PDB entry 3LW5 | X-ray diffraction, 3.30 A resolution | chains A and D of the 18 polymer chains in the assembly

Chain A:
Molecule: Photosystem I P700 chlorophyll a apoprotein A1
Source organism: Pisum sativum
UniProt: P05310 (PSAA_PEA); residue numbers follow UniProt; this construct covers 21-758
Chain sequence (738 residues; each row starts with the number of its first residue):
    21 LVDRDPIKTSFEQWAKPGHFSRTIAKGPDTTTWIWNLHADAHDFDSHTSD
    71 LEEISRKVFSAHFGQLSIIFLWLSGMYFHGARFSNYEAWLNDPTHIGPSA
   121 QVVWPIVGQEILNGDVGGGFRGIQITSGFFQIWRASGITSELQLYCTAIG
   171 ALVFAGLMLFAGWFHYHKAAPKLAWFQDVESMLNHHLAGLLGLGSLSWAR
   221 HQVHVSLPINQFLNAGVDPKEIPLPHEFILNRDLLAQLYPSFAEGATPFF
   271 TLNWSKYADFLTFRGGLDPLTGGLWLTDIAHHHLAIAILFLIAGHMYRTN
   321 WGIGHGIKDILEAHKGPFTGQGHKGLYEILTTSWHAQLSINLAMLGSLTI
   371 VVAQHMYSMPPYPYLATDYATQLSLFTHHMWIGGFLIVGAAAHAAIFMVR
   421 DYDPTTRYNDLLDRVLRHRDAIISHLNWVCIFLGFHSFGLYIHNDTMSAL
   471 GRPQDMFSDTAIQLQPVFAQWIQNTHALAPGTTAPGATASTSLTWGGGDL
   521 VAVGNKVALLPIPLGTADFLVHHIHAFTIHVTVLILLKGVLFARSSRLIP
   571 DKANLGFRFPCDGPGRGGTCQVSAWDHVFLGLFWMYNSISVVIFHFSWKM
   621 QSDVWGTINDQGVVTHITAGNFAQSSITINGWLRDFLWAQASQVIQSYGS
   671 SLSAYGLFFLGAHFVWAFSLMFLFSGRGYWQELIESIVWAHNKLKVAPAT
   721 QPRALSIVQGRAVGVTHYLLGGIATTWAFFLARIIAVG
Not modelled in the structure: 319-326
Bound ions: chlorophyll a Mg site 1 near Tyr317 (its only coordinating residue here); chlorophyll a Mg site 2 near Thr503 (its only coordinating residue here); 4Fe-4S cluster Fe: Cys581, Cys590 (shared with 1 residue of chain B)
Residues lining bound ligands:
  - beta-carotene (BCR), molecule 1: Tyr97, Thr167, Gly170, Ala171, Leu213, Leu216, Ser217
  - beta-carotene (BCR), molecule 2: Leu210, Leu213, Gly214, Ser215, Ser217
  - beta-carotene (BCR), molecule 3: Ala356, Ser359, Ile360, Ala414, Leu432
  - beta-carotene (BCR), molecule 4: Ser359, Ala363, Met364, Ser367, Ile407, Ala410, Ala411, Val553, Leu556, Val560
  - beta-carotene (BCR), molecule 5: Phe678, Gly681, Ala682, Phe684, Val685, Leu740, Ile743, Ala744, Trp747
  - chlorophyll a (CLA), molecule 1: Glu32, His67, Lys77, Ser80, Leu179, Gly182, Trp183, Tyr186, His187
  - chlorophyll a (CLA), molecule 2: Thr51, Ile54, Trp55, Ile704, Ile707, Val708, His711, Val716, Ala717, Pro722, Arg723
  - chlorophyll a (CLA), molecule 3: Trp55, Phe684, Val685, Phe688, Met691, Phe692, Leu725, Gln729, Ala732, Val733, Thr736, His737, Leu740
  - chlorophyll a (CLA), molecule 4: Leu57, His58, Ala61, His67, Lys77, Ala81, Gly84, Gln85, Ile88, His187
  - chlorophyll a (CLA), molecule 5: His58, Ala59, Asp60, Ala61, His62, Asp63, His355, Leu358, Leu362, Phe405, Leu406, Val408, Gly409, Ala412, His413, Ile416, Phe577, Arg578, Trp595, Leu602, Thr736, Leu740
  - chlorophyll a (CLA), molecule 6: His62, Phe64, Lys77, Val78, Ala81, His82, Gln85, Leu86, Ile89, Phe90, Phe174, Trp354, His355, Gln357, Leu358, Asn361, Leu362, Leu365
  - chlorophyll a (CLA), molecule 7: Phe79, Phe83, Leu177, Phe180, Ala181, Phe184, Trp195
  - chlorophyll a (CLA), molecule 8: Phe79, His82, Phe83, Leu86, Phe90, Phe174, Met178, Trp195, Ser201, Met202, His205, His206, Gly209, Leu210
  - chlorophyll a (CLA), molecule 9: Gln85, Ile88, Ile89, Trp92, Leu365, Phe405, Leu406
  - chlorophyll a (CLA), molecule 10: Leu91, Trp92, Leu93, Ser94, Gly95, Met96, Phe98, His99, Phe103, Gln121, Val122, Val123, Trp124
  - chlorophyll a (CLA), molecule 11: Trp92, Met96, His99, Ala120, Gln121, Leu132, Ile143, Gln144, Ile145, Thr146, Ser147, Leu672, Ala674, Tyr675, Phe678, Trp747, Leu751
  - chlorophyll a (CLA), molecule 12: Trp92, Met96, Thr146, Ser147, Phe149, Ser394, Leu395, Thr397, His398, Trp401, Phe405, Phe678, Ile743, Trp747
  - chlorophyll a (CLA), molecule 13: Gln121, Val122, Val123, Trp124, Ile126, Val127, Gly128, Gln129, Leu132, Ala674, Leu677, Phe678
  - chlorophyll a (CLA), molecule 14: Ser147, Gly148, Phe149, Ile152, Leu365, Leu368, Thr369, Val372, Met376, Tyr382, Leu385, Leu395, His398, His399, Ile402
  - chlorophyll a (CLA), molecule 15: Gly157, Ile158, Cys166, Thr167, Ser217, Trp218, Arg220, His221, Pro245
  - chlorophyll a (CLA), molecule 16: Trp195, Ser201, His205
  - chlorophyll a (CLA), molecule 17: Phe196, Gln197, Val199, Met202, Leu203, His206, Leu350, Thr351, Thr352, Trp354, Gln357, Ile360, Asn361, Met364, Leu365
  - chlorophyll a (CLA), molecule 18: Leu203, Leu207, Leu309, Phe310, Ala313, Ile330, Leu331, Ile360, Met364, Met418, Leu432, Val435
  - chlorophyll a (CLA), molecule 19: Leu210, Leu211, Gly214, Ser215, Trp218, Gln222, Ile299, His302, His303, Ile306, Phe310, Leu368, Val371, Val372, Pro381, Tyr382
  - chlorophyll a (CLA), molecule 20: Leu216, Ala219, Arg220, His224, Ile249, Leu250, Asn251, Arg252, Phe262, Leu304
  - chlorophyll a (CLA), molecule 21: Ala278, Asp279, Leu281, Thr282, Phe283, His301, Leu304, Ala305, Ile308, Ile312
  - chlorophyll a (CLA), molecule 22: Phe283, Asp298, His301, His302, Ala305, Ile306, His375, Met379, Thr511
  - chlorophyll a (CLA), molecule 23: Ala313, His315, Met316, Tyr317, Asp329
  - chlorophyll a (CLA), molecule 24: Asp329, Ile330, Glu332, Ala333, His334
  - chlorophyll a (CLA), molecule 25: Ile330, His334, His343, Leu346, Leu431, Leu432, Val435
  - chlorophyll a (CLA), molecule 26: Lys335, Gly336, Pro337, Phe338, Thr339
  - chlorophyll a (CLA), molecule 27: Phe338, Leu431, Arg434, His438, Ile442, His445
  - chlorophyll a (CLA), molecule 28: Met364, Ser367, Leu368, Val371, Gln374, His375, Ser378, Met379, Thr511, Ser512, Thr514, Trp515
  - chlorophyll a (CLA), molecule 29: Ser367, Ile370, Val371, Gln374, Met400, Gly403, Ile407, Ile549, Thr552, Val553, Met605, Ser608, Ile609
  - chlorophyll a (CLA), molecule 30: Gln374, Tyr377, Phe396, Trp491, Ile492, Gln493, Trp515, Ile532, Leu534, His542, His545, Ile549, Val612, His615, Phe616, Lys619
  - chlorophyll a (CLA), molecule 31: Ser444, Asn447, Trp448, Ile451
  - chlorophyll a (CLA), molecule 32: Ser444, His445, Trp448
  - chlorophyll a (CLA), molecule 33: Leu446, Trp448, Val449, Ile549, His550, Val553, Leu557
  - chlorophyll a (CLA), molecule 34: Asn447, Cys450, Ile451, Leu453, Gly454, Phe455, Phe458, Gly459, Ile462, Phe547, Val551, Leu554, Ile555, Leu600, Trp604
  - chlorophyll a (CLA), molecule 35: Trp448, Ile451, Phe452, Phe455, His456
  - chlorophyll a (CLA), molecule 36: Trp448, Phe452, Leu453, Trp491, Asp538, Phe539, His542, His543, Ala546, His550
  - chlorophyll a (CLA), molecule 37: Phe455, His456, Gly459, Ile462, His463, Thr466, Met467, Asp475
  - chlorophyll a (CLA), molecule 38: Phe458, Ile462, Phe547, Phe603, Trp604, Tyr606, Asn607, Ile649, Leu653, Trp686, Tyr738
  - chlorophyll a (CLA), molecule 39: Tyr461, Ile544, Phe547, Thr548, Tyr606, Asn607, Ser610, Val611, Phe614, Ile649, Trp652, Leu657, Gln660, Ala661, Ile665, Phe679, His683, Trp686, Gly742, Ile743, Thr745, Thr746, Phe749
  - chlorophyll a (CLA), molecule 40: Asp465, Thr466, Ala469, Leu470
  - chlorophyll a (CLA), molecule 41: Ile492, Thr495, His496, Ala499, Thr502, Thr511, Trp515
  - chlorophyll a (CLA), molecule 42: Leu653, Leu657, Trp658
  - chlorophyll a (CLA), molecule 43: Leu677, Leu680, Gly681, His683, Phe684, Trp686, Ala687
  - chlorophyll a (CLA), molecule 44: Phe684, Ala687, Phe688, Leu690, Met691, Phe694, Tyr699, Trp700, Leu703
  - chlorophyll a (CLA), molecule 45: Ile707, Ala710, His711, Leu714, Val716
  - chlorophyll a (CLA), molecule 46: Trp709, Ala710, Lys713, Leu714
  - dodecyl-alpha-D-maltoside (LMU), molecule 1: Leu21, His67, Thr68, Glu73, Tyr186
  - dodecyl-alpha-D-maltoside (LMU), molecule 2: Leu520, Ile628, Gln631, Gly632, Val634
  - phylloquinone (PQN): Trp55, Met691, Phe692, Ser695, Gly696, Arg697, Trp700, Ala724, Leu725, Ile727, Gly730
  - 4Fe-4S cluster (SF4): Cys581, Gly583, Pro584, Gly588, Cys590, Ile727
Curated features (UniProtKB/Swiss-Prot):
  - binding site ([4Fe-4S] cluster): Cys581, Cys590
  - binding site (chlorophyll a'): His683
  - binding site (chlorophyll a): Met691, Tyr699
  - binding site (phylloquinone): Trp700

Chain D:
Molecule: Putative uncharacterized protein
Source organism: Pisum sativum
Chain sequence (138 residues; numbered 73 to 210; the number before each row is that of its first residue):
    73 ELDPNTPSPIFGGSTGGLLRKAQVEEFYVITWDSPKEQIFEMPTGGAAIM
   123 REGPNLLKLARKEQCLALGTRLRSKYKIKYQFYRVFPNGEVQYLHPKDGV
   173 YPEKVNAGRQGVGQNFRSIGKNVSPIEVKFTGKQPYDL

How chain A and chain D interact:
Residue-residue contacts (27):
  Thr425(A) with Glu113(D)
  Arg427(A) with Ala119(D)
  Asn429(A) with Ala119(D); Ala120(D)
  Asp433(A) with Gly118(D)
  Leu436(A) with Gly118(D)
  Arg437(A) with Phe83(D), hydrogen bond (side chain-backbone); Gly85(D); Ser86(D), hydrogen bond (backbone-side chain); Thr87(D), hydrogen bond (backbone-backbone); Gly118(D), hydrogen bond (side chain-backbone); Ala119(D)
  His438(A) with Thr87(D)
  Arg439(A) with Thr87(D); Thr116(D)
  Ala441(A) with Thr87(D)
  Arg567(A) with Gly88(D), hydrogen bond (side chain-backbone); Gly89(D); Leu90(D); Thr116(D); Ala132(D); Glu135(D); Gln136(D), hydrogen bond
  Leu568(A) with Glu135(D)
  Pro570(A) with Gln136(D); Ala139(D), hydrophobic
  Asp571(A) with Thr142(D)
Other interface residues (no listed pair), chain A (16 interface residues in all): Tyr428, Asp440, Arg586
Other interface residues (no listed pair), chain D (20 interface residues in all): Ile111, Phe112, Gly117

In short:
Chain A and chain D form an interface of 16 and 20 residues respectively; the contacts include 6 hydrogen
bonds. Polar contacts include Arg437(A)-Phe83(D), Arg437(A)-Ser86(D) and Arg437(A)-Gly118(D). Bound to chain
A: 46 copies of chlorophyll a, phylloquinone, 5 copies of beta-carotene, dodecyl-alpha-D-maltoside and 4Fe-4S
cluster.
Here chain A is Photosystem I P700 chlorophyll a apoprotein A1 and chain D is Putative uncharacterized
protein, both from Pisum sativum. Entry 3LW5 (Improved model of plant photosystem I) was determined by X-ray
diffraction (same publication as 2WSC, 2WSE and 2WSF).
